9E8D - chains A and F of the 8 polymer chains in the assembly; structure by electron microscopy, 4.10 A resolution (low resolution: residue-level contacts below are approximate; hydrogen-bond / salt-bridge calls are withheld).

Chain A (and F):
Name: Capsid protein
Organism: Canine parvovirus 2b
Notes: chain F of this document is another copy of the same molecule, construct and numbering; everything in this record applies to it too
UniProtKB: B8X1I1 (B8X1I1_PAVC); residues 1-584 here = UniProt positions 1-584
Chain sequence (584 residues; numbered 1 to 584; the number before each row is that of its first residue):
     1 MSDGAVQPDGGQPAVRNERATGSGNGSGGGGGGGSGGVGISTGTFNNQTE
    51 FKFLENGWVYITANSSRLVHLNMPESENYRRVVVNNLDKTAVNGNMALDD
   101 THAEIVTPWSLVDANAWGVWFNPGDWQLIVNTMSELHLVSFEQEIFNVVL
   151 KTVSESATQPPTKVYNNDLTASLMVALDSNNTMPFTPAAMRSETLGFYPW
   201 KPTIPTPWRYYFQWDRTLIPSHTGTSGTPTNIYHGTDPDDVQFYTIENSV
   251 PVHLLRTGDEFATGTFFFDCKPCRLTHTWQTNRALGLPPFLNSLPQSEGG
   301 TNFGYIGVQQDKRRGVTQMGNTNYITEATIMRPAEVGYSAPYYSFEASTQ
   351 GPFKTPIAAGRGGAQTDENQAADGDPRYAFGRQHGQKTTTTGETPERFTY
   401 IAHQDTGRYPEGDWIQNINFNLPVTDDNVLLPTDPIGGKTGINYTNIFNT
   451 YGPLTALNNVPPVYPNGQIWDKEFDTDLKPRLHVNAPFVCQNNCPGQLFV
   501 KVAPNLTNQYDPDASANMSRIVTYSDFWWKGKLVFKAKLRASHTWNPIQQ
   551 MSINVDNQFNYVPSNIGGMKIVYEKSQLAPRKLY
Disordered / not traced: 1-36
Construct notes: conflict Y60 (Glu in B8X1I1), E104 (Gln in B8X1I1), Q509 (Glu in B8X1I1)
Cystine bridges: C490-C494

Chain A / chain F interface:
Contacting residue pairs - 97 pairs, chain A then chain F:
  V38(A) - V38(F)
  E77(A) - W200(F)
  N78(A) - W200(F)
  N78(A) - K201(F)
  N78(A) - G567(F)
  Y79(A) - P563(F)
  Y79(A) - G567(F)
  R80(A) - S564(F)
  R80(A) - N565(F)
  R80(A) - I566(F)
  R80(A) - G567(F)
  R81(A) - F559(F)
  R81(A) - V562(F)
  R81(A) - P563(F)
  R81(A) - S564(F)
  R81(A) - N565(F)
  D168(A) - K151(F)
  D168(A) - N167(F)
  L169(A) - V38(F)
  L169(A) - N167(F)
  T170(A) - V149(F)
  T170(A) - N167(F)
  T170(A) - T257(F)
  S172(A) - N147(F)
  M174(A) - W528(F)
  F212(A) - V562(F)
  T236(A) - Q558(F)
  T236(A) - F559(F)
  D237(A) - Q558(F)
  P238(A) - I553(F)
  P238(A) - N554(F)
  P238(A) - V555(F)
  P238(A) - Q558(F)
  V241(A) - Q558(F)
  V241(A) - V562(F)
  F243(A) - P563(F)
  T245(A) - W200(F)
  E247(A) - N47(F)
  E247(A) - P199(F)
  E247(A) - W200(F)
  N248(A) - N47(F)
  N248(A) - Q48(F)
  N248(A) - N122(F)
  S249(A) - Q48(F)
  V250(A) - Q48(F)
  P251(A) - F45(F)
  P251(A) - Q48(F)
  V252(A) - T44(F)
  V252(A) - F45(F)
  H253(A) - T44(F)
  L254(A) - S41(F)
  L254(A) - F146(F)
  L254(A) - N147(F)
  L254(A) - W528(F)
  L255(A) - S41(F)
  R256(A) - G37(F)
  R256(A) - V38(F)
  R256(A) - G39(F)
  R256(A) - I40(F)
  R256(A) - S41(F)
  R256(A) - N147(F)
  R256(A) - V148(F)
  R256(A) - V149(F)
  R256(A) - T257(F)
  T257(A) - G39(F)
  G258(A) - G39(F)
  G258(A) - I40(F)
  D259(A) - G39(F)
  D259(A) - I40(F)
  D259(A) - S41(F)
  P504(A) - L68(F)
  N505(A) - K151(F)
  L506(A) - H70(F)
  L506(A) - P202(F)
  L506(A) - Y524(F)
  L506(A) - D526(F)
  T507(A) - H70(F)
  T507(A) - Y165(F)
  T507(A) - Y524(F)
  N508(A) - H70(F)
  N508(A) - N72(F)
  N508(A) - V153(F)
  N508(A) - Y165(F)
  N508(A) - Y524(F)
  Y510(A) - H70(F)
  Y510(A) - P202(F)
  P512(A) - P202(F)
  P512(A) - I204(F)
  P512(A) - Q383(F)
  D513(A) - R382(F)
  D513(A) - Q383(F)
  S515(A) - T388(F)
  S515(A) - T389(F)
  S515(A) - T390(F)
  S515(A) - T391(F)
  M518(A) - P202(F)
  I521(A) - Y165(F)
Interface residues without a listed pair, chain A (48 interface residues in all): G37, V82, I105, A157, A503, Q509
Interface residues without a listed pair, chain F (59 interface residues in all): G43, T158, P160, T162, K163, L169, T203, G258, G381, V522, Y561, M569

Overview:
Chain A and chain F form an interface of 48 and 59 residues respectively.
Chain A and chain F are both Capsid protein (Canine parvovirus 2b); the structure, CPV2a capsid complexed with
scFv1, was determined by electron microscopy, deposited together with 9E60 and 9E89.
